PDB entry 8Y73 | electron microscopy, 2.84 A resolution | chains B and C of the 6 polymer chains in the assembly

[Chain B]
Molecule: Guanine nucleotide-binding protein G(I)/G(S)/G(T) subunit beta-1
Organism: Rattus norvegicus
UniProtKB: P54311 (GBB1_RAT); numbering as in UniProt (aligned over 2-340)
Sequence (353 residues; row label = number of the first residue in the row; numbers below 1 keep their minus sign (Met-12 is residue -12)):
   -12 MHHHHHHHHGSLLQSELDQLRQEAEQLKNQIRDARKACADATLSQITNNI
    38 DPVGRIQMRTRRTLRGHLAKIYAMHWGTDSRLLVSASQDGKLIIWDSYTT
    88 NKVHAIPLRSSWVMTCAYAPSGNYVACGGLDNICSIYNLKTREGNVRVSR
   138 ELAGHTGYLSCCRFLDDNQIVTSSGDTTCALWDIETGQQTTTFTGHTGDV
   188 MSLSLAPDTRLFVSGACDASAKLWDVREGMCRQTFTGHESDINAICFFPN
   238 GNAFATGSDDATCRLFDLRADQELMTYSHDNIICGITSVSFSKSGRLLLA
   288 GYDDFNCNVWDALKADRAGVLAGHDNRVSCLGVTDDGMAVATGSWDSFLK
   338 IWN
Not modelled in the structure: -12 to 4
Construct notes: initiating methionine (-12); expression tag (-11 to 1)
Curated features (UniProtKB/Swiss-Prot):
  - modified residue: Ser2 (N-acetylserine), His266 (Phosphohistidine)

[Chain C]
Molecule: Guanine nucleotide-binding protein G(I)/G(S)/G(O) subunit gamma-2
Organism: Bos taurus
UniProtKB: P63212 (GBG2_BOVIN); numbering as in UniProt (aligned over 1-68)
Sequence (68 residues; each row starts with the number of its first residue):
     1 MASNNTASIAQARKLVEQLKMEANIDRIKVSKAAADLMAYCEAHAKEDPL
    51 LTPVPASENPFREKKFFC
Not modelled in the structure: 1-8, 64-68
Curated features (UniProtKB/Swiss-Prot):
  - modified residue: Ala2 (N-acetylalanine), Cys68 (Cysteine methyl ester)
  - lipidation: Cys68 (S-geranylgeranyl cysteine)

[Chain B / chain C interface]
Residue-residue contacts (83):
  Leu7(B) - Ala12(C)  hydrophobic
  Leu7(B) - Arg13(C)
  Leu7(B) - Val16(C)
  Glu10(B) - Val16(C)
  Ala11(B) - Leu15(C)  hydrophobic
  Ala11(B) - Leu19(C)
  Leu14(B) - Val16(C)  hydrophobic
  Leu14(B) - Leu19(C)  hydrophobic
  Gln17(B) - Ala23(C)
  Ile18(B) - Ala23(C)  hydrophobic
  Ile18(B) - Arg27(C)
  Ala21(B) - Arg27(C)
  Arg22(B) - Glu22(C)  salt bridge
  Arg22(B) - Arg27(C)
  Ala24(B) - Lys29(C)  hydrogen bond (backbone-side chain)
  Cys25(B) - Ile28(C)  hydrogen bond (side chain-backbone)
  Cys25(B) - Lys29(C)
  Cys25(B) - Val30(C)  hydrogen bond (backbone-backbone)
  Ala26(B) - Val30(C)  hydrophobic
  Asp27(B) - Lys29(C)
  Asp27(B) - Val30(C)
  Asp27(B) - Ser31(C)  hydrogen bond (side chain-backbone)
  Ala28(B) - Val30(C)
  Leu30(B) - Ala34(C)  hydrophobic
  Ile33(B) - Ser31(C)
  Ile33(B) - Ala34(C)  hydrophobic
  Ile33(B) - Met38(C)  hydrophobic
  Thr34(B) - Met38(C)
  Asn36(B) - Met38(C)
  Ile37(B) - Met38(C)  hydrophobic
  Ile37(B) - Glu42(C)
  Val40(B) - Leu51(C)  hydrophobic
  Ile43(B) - Leu51(C)
  Arg48(B) - Phe61(C)
  Arg49(B) - Pro60(C)
  Arg49(B) - Phe61(C)  hydrogen bond (side chain-backbone)
  Arg49(B) - Arg62(C)
  Ser84(B) - Phe61(C)
  Tyr85(B) - Pro60(C)
  Tyr85(B) - Phe61(C)  hydrophobic
  Cys218(B) - Gln18(C)  hydrogen bond (backbone-side chain)
  Arg219(B) - Glu22(C)
  Gln220(B) - Ile25(C)
  Thr221(B) - Glu22(C)  hydrogen bond (backbone-side chain)
  Phe235(B) - Leu37(C)  hydrophobic
  Phe235(B) - Tyr40(C)  hydrophobic
  Phe235(B) - Cys41(C)  hydrophobic
  Pro236(B) - Tyr40(C)
  Asn237(B) - Tyr40(C)
  Leu252(B) - Leu37(C)  hydrophobic
  Asp254(B) - Ala33(C)
  Arg256(B) - Arg27(C)
  Arg256(B) - Ile28(C)
  Arg256(B) - Asp36(C)  salt bridge
  Ala257(B) - Ile28(C)
  Asp258(B) - Ile25(C)
  Asp258(B) - Arg27(C)  salt bridge
  Leu261(B) - Val30(C)  hydrophobic
  Leu261(B) - Leu37(C)  hydrophobic
  Ser279(B) - Asp48(C)  hydrogen bond
  Lys280(B) - Glu47(C)
  Lys280(B) - Asp48(C)
  Ser281(B) - Tyr40(C)
  Ser281(B) - Cys41(C)  hydrogen bond (side chain-backbone)
  Ser281(B) - His44(C)
  Ser281(B) - Ala45(C)
  Ser281(B) - Asp48(C)  hydrogen bond (backbone-side chain)
  Gly282(B) - Cys41(C)
  Arg283(B) - Leu51(C)
  Leu284(B) - Leu51(C)  hydrophobic
  Leu300(B) - Cys41(C)  hydrophobic
  Asp323(B) - Pro49(C)
  Gly324(B) - Pro49(C)
  Gly324(B) - Leu50(C)
  Met325(B) - Pro49(C)  hydrophobic
  Met325(B) - Leu50(C)
  Met325(B) - Glu58(C)
  Met325(B) - Pro60(C)  hydrophobic
  Ala326(B) - Phe61(C)  hydrophobic
  Val327(B) - Leu50(C)  hydrophobic
  Ile338(B) - Phe61(C)  hydrophobic
  Asn340(B) - Asn59(C)  hydrogen bond
  Asn340(B) - Phe61(C)
Also at the interface, not in a pair above, chain B (57 interface residues in all): Lys15, Met45, Trp63, Met217, Ala240, Val320
Also at the interface, not in a pair above, chain C (39 interface residues in all): Ile9, Lys20, Met21, Asp26, Val54

[Overview]
The interface between chain B and chain C involves 57 residues on one side and 39 on the other, with 11
hydrogen bonds and 3 salt bridges. Among the polar pairs are Arg22(B)-Glu22(C), Arg256(B)-Asp36(C) and
Asp258(B)-Arg27(C).
Chain B is Guanine nucleotide-binding protein G(I)/G(S)/G(T) subunit beta-1 (Rattus norvegicus) and chain C is
Guanine nucleotide-binding protein G(I)/G(S)/G(O) subunit gamma-2 (Bos taurus); the structure, positive
allosteric modulator(MPAM-15)-bound mu-opioid receptor-Gi complex, was determined by electron microscopy.
